PDB entry 5ABQ | X-ray diffraction, 2.29 A resolution | chain A

== Chain A ==
Name: Versatile peroxidase
Source organism: Pleurotus eryngii
Notes: EC 1.11.1.16
UniProtKB: O94753 (VPL2_PLEER); residues 3-331 here correspond to UniProt positions 33-361 (UniProt number = residue number + 30)
Sequence (331 residues; row label = number of the first residue in the row):
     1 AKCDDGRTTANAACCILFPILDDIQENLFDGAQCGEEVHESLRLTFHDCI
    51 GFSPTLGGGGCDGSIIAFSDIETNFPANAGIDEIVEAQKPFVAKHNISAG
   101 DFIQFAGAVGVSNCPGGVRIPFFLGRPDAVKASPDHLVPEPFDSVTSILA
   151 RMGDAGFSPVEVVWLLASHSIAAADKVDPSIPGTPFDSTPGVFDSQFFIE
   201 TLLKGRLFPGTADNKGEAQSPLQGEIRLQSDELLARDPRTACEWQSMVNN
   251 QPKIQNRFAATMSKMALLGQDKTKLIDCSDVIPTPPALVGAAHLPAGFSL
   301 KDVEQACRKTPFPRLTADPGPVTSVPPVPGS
Disordered / not traced: 1-2, 315-331
Sequence notes: expression tag (1-2); engineered mutation C49 (Ala79 in O94753), C61 (Ala91 in O94753), S69 (Asp99 in O94753), D70 (Thr100 in O94753), E86 (Ser116 in O94753), T146 (Asp176 in O94753), L202 (Gln232 in O94753), E232 (His262 in O94753), R239 (Gln269 in O94753), K301 (Ser331 in O94753)
Swiss-Prot annotation at these positions:
  - active site: H47 (Proton acceptor), W164 (Tryptophan radical intermediate)
  - binding site (Mn(2+)): E36, E40, D175
  - binding site (Ca(2+)): D48, G60, D62, S64, S170, D187, T189, V192, D194
  - binding site (heme b): H169, A173 to V177
  - site: R43 (Transition state stabilizer)
  - glycosylation: N96 (N-linked (GlcNAc...) asparagine)
Disulfides: C3-C15, C14-C278, C34-C114, C49-C61, C242-C307
Metal / ion sites: Ca2+ site 1: D48, G60, D62, S64; Ca2+ site 2: N96, E140, D143; heme Fe near H169 (its only coordinating residue here); Ca2+ site 3: S170, D187, T189, V192, D194; Ca2+ site 4 near G297 (its only coordinating residue here)
Residues lining bound ligands: heme (HEM): H39, E40, L42, R43, T45, F46, A79, P139, E140, P141, I148, M152, V162, L165, L166, S168, H169, I171, A172, A173, A174, D175, K176, V177, F186, L228, S230, M262
Reported in the primary citation:
  - Ca2+ coordination: D48, G60, D62, S64
  - catalytic residues: H47, W164 (citing earlier work)
  - mutagenesis - D69S/T70D/S86E/D146T/Q202L/H232E/Q239R/S301K: increased stability

== Overview ==
Chain A binds heme. D48, G60, D62 and S64 coordinate Ca2+ site 1. The Ca2+ site 2 is built by N96, E140 and
D143. UniProt lists active-site residues H47 and W164, 3 Mn2+-binding residues, 9 Ca2+-binding residues and 6
heme b-binding residues. From the paper: catalytic residues H47 and W164;
D69S/T70D/S86E/D146T/Q202L/H232E/Q239R/S301K increase stability.
Chain A is Versatile peroxidase (Pleurotus eryngii); the structure, CRYSTAL STRUCTURE ANALYSIS OF FUNGAL
VERSATILE PEROXIDASE FROM PLEUROTUS ERYNGII. MUTANT VPi-SS. MUTATED RESIDUES T2K, A49C ..., was determined by
X-ray diffraction (same publication as 5ABN and 5ABO).
